Entry 4O5K (X-ray diffraction, 2.06 A resolution); this record covers chains T and A of the 4 polymer chains in the assembly.

# Chain T
Molecule: 16-nt DNA strand
Notes: fragment: template dna
Sequence (16 nucleotides; each row starts with the number of its first residue):
     1 CCGACXTCGCATCAGC
Modified residues: FMG (2-amino-9-(2-deoxy-2-fluoro-5-O-phosphono-beta-D-arabinofuranosyl)-7-methyl-6-oxo-6,9-dihydro-1H-purin-7-ium) at position 6

# Chain A
Protein: DNA polymerase beta
Organism: Homo sapiens
Notes: EC 2.7.7.7, 4.2.99.-; fragment: down primer DNA
UniProtKB: P06746 (DPOLB_HUMAN); residue numbers follow UniProt; this construct covers 10-335
Amino-acid sequence (326 residues; row label = number of the first residue in the row):
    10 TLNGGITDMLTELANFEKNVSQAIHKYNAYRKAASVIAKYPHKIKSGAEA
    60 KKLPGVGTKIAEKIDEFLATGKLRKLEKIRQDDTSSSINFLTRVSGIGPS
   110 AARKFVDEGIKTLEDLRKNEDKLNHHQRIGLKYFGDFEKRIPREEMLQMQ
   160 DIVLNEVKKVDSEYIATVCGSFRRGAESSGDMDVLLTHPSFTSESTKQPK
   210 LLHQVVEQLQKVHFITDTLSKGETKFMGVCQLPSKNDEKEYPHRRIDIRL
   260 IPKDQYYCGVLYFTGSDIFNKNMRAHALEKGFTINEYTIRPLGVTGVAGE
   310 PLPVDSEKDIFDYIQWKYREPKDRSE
Curated features (UniProtKB/Swiss-Prot):
  - region: Arg183 to Asp192 (DNA-binding)
  - active site: Lys72 (Nucleophile)
  - binding site (K(+)): Lys60, Leu62, Val65, Thr101, Val103, Ile106
  - binding site (Na(+)): Lys60, Leu62, Val65, Thr101, Val103, Ile106
  - binding site (dATP): Arg149, Ser180, Arg183, Gly189, Asp190
  - binding site (dCTP): Arg149, Ser180, Arg183, Gly189, Asp190
  - binding site (dGTP): Arg149, Ser180, Arg183, Gly189, Asp190, Asp192
  - binding site (dTTP): Arg149, Ser180, Arg183, Gly189, Asp190
  - binding site (Mg(2+)): Asp190, Asp192, Asp256
  - modified residue: Lys72 (N6-acetyllysine), Arg83 (Omega-N-methylarginine), Arg152 (Omega-N-methylarginine)
  - cross-link (Glycyl lysine isopeptide (Lys-Gly)): Lys41 (interchain with G-Cter in ubiquitin), Lys61 (interchain with G-Cter in ubiquitin), Lys81 (interchain with G-Cter in ubiquitin)
  - natural variant: Leu22 (L22P: Found in a gastric cancer sample; uncertain significance), Tyr39 (Y39C: Found in a gastric cancer sample; uncertain significance), Gly118 (G118V: Decreased DNA-directed DNA polymerase activity), Arg137 (R137Q: Decreased function in base-excision repair), Arg149 (R149I: Decreased DNA-directed DNA polymerase activity), Asp160 (D160N: Found in a gastric cancer sample; uncertain significance), Cys239 (C239R: Found in a gastric cancer sample; uncertain significance), Lys289 (K289M: Found in a colon cancer sample; uncertain significance), Asn294 (N294D: Found in a gastric cancer sample; uncertain significance), Glu295 (E295K: Found in a gastric cancer sample; uncertain significance)
  - mutagenesis: Phe25 (F25W: No effect on 5'-dRP lyase activity. Decreased ssDNA binding), His34 (H34G: Decreased 5'-dRP lyase activity. Decreased ssDNA binding), Lys35 (K35A: Decreased 5'-dRP lyase activity. Decreased ssDNA binding. Loss of 5'-dRP lyase activity; when associated with A-68 and A-72. Decreased ssDNA binding; when associated with A-68 and A-72 ...), Tyr39 (Y39F: No effect on 5'-dRP lyase activity; Y39Q: Abolishes DNA polymerase and 5'-dRP lyase activity), Lys41 (K41R: Abolishes ubiquitination; when associated with R-61 and R-81), Lys60 (K60A: Decreased 5'-dRP lyase activity. Decreased ssDNA binding), Lys61 (K61R: Abolishes ubiquitination; when associated with R-41 and R-81), Lys68 (K68A: No effect on 5'-dRP lyase activity. Decreased ssDNA binding. Loss of 5'-dRP lyase activity; when associated with A-35 and A-72. Decreased ssDNA binding; when associated with A-35 and A-72 ...), Glu71 (E71Q: No effect on 5'-dRP lyase activity. No effect on structure shown by circular dichroism. No effect on ssDNA binding), Lys72 (K72A: Severely reduced 5'-dRP lyase activity. Does not affect ssDNA binding. Loss of 5'-dRP lyase activity; when associated with A-35 and A-68. Decreased ssDNA binding ...), Glu75 (E75A: Slightly decreased 5'-dRP lyase activity. Decreased ssDNA binding. No effect on structure shown by circular dichroism), Lys81 (K81R: Abolishes ubiquitination; when associated with R-41 and R-61), 5 further mutagenesis entries in UniProt
Ion coordination: Na+ site 1: Lys60, Leu62, Val65 (shared with 1 residue of chain D); Na+ site 2: Thr101, Val103, Ile106 (shared with 1 residue of chain P); Mg2+ site 1: Asp190, Asp192 (together with 0KX); Mg2+ site 2: Asp190, Asp192, Asp256 (together with 0KX)
Small-molecule neighbours: 0KX (2'-deoxy-5'-O-[(R)-hydroxy{[(R)-hydroxy(phosphonooxy)phosphoryl]amino}phosphoryl]cytidine): Gly179, Ser180, Arg183, Ser188, Gly189, Asp190, Asp192, Tyr271, Phe272, Thr273, Gly274, Ser275, Asp276, Asn279
What the authors report for this chain:
  - binding site for the 10-nt DNA strand: Tyr271
  - binding site for 0KX: Asn279
  - binding site for the 16-nt DNA strand (chain T): Arg283
  - catalytic residues: Asp256 (citing earlier work)

# How chain T and chain A interact
Residue-residue contacts - 28 pairs, chain T then chain A:
  DC5(T) - His34(A)  stacking on the base
  FMG_6(T) - Asn37(A)  base contact
  FMG_6(T) - Asn279(A)  base contact
  FMG_6(T) - Lys280(A)  salt bridge to the phosphate
  FMG_6(T) - Arg283(A)  base contact
  FMG_6(T) - Ala284(A)  sugar contact
  FMG_6(T) - Leu287(A)  phosphate contact
  DT7(T) - Arg283(A)  hydrogen bond to the sugar
  DT7(T) - Leu287(A)  phosphate contact
  DT7(T) - Thr292(A)  hydrogen bond to the phosphate
  DT7(T) - Ile293(A)  sugar contact
  DT7(T) - Asn294(A)  phosphate contact
  DC8(T) - Asn294(A)  hydrogen bond to the phosphate
  DC8(T) - Glu295(A)  sugar contact
  DC8(T) - Arg299(A)  salt bridge to the phosphate
  DG9(T) - Thr233(A)  hydrogen bond to the phosphate
  DG9(T) - Lys234(A)  hydrogen bond to the base
  DG9(T) - Arg258(A)  sugar contact
  DG9(T) - Tyr296(A)  hydrogen bond to the phosphate
  DC10(T) - Ser229(A)  phosphate contact
  DC10(T) - Lys230(A)  hydrogen bond to the phosphate
  DC10(T) - Gly231(A)  phosphate contact
  DC10(T) - Glu232(A)  hydrogen bond to the phosphate
  DC10(T) - Thr233(A)  hydrogen bond to the phosphate
  DC10(T) - Lys234(A)  hydrogen bond to the phosphate
  DA11(T) - Ser229(A)  sugar contact
  DA11(T) - Lys230(A)  hydrogen bond to the phosphate
  DT12(T) - Asn133(A)  phosphate contact
Other interface residues (no listed pair), chain A (24 interface residues in all): His134, Tyr271, Asp276

# In short
The interface between chain T and chain A involves 8 residues on one side and 24 on the other; the contacts
include 11 hydrogen bonds, 2 salt bridges and 1 aromatic stacking contact. Polar pairs include
DG9(T)-Lys234(A), DT7(T)-Arg283(A) and DT7(T)-Thr292(A). The paper reports the catalytic residue Asp256(A); a
binding site for the 10-nt DNA strand at Tyr271(A).
Chain T is a 16-nt DNA strand and chain A is DNA polymerase beta (Homo sapiens); the structure, Structure of
human DNA polymerase complexed with N7MG in the template base paired with incoming non-hydrolyzable ..., was
determined by X-ray diffraction, deposited together with 4O5C, 4O5E and 4P2H.
